8SQK - chains A and G of the 8 polymer chains in the assembly; structure by electron microscopy, 3.01 A resolution.

Chain A:
Protein: RNA-directed RNA polymerase nsp12
Organism: Severe acute respiratory syndrome coronavirus 2
Notes: EC 2.7.7.48
Reference sequence: P0DTD1 (R1AB_SARS2); residues 1-929 here correspond to UniProt positions 4393-5321 (UniProt number = residue number + 4392)
Chain sequence (929 residues; row label = number of the first residue in the row):
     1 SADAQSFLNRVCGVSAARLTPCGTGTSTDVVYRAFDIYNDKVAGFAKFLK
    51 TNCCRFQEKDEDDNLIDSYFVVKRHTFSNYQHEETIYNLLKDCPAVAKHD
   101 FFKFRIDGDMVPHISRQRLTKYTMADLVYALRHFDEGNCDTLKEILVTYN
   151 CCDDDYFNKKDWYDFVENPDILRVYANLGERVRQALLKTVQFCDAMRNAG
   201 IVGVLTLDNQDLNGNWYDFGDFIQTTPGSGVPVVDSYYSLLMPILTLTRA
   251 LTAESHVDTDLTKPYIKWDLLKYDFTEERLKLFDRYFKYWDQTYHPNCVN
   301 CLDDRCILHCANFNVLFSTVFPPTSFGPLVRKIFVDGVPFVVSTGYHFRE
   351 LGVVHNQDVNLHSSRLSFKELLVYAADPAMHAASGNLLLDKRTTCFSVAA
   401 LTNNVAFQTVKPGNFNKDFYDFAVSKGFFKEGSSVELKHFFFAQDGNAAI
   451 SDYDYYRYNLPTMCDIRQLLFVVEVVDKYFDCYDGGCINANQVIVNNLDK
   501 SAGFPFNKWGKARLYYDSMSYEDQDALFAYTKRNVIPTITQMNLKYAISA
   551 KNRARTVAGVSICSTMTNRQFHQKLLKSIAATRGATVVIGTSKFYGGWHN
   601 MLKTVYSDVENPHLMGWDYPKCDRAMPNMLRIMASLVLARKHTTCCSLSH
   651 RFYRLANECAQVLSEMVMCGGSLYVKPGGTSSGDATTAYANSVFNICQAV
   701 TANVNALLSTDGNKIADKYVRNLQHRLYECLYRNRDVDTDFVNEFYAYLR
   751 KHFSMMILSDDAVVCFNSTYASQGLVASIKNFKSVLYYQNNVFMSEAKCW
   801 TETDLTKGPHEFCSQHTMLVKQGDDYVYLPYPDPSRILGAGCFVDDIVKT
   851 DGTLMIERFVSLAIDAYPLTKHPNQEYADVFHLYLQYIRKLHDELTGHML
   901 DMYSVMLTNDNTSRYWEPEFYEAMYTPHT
Metal / ion sites: Mg2+: Asn209, Asp218 (together with RNA-nsp9) (shared with 1 residue of chain O); Zn2+ site 1: His295, Cys301, Cys306, Cys310; Zn2+ site 2: Cys487, His642, Cys645, Cys646
Ligand contacts:
  - RNA-nsp9 (VSN; 5'-O-[(R)-hydroxy(thiophosphonooxy)phosphoryl]guanosine), molecule 1: Val31, Arg33, Phe35, Lys50, Cys53, Arg55, Tyr69, Val71, Lys73, Arg116, Leu119, Thr120, Lys121, Tyr122, Thr123, Asp208, Asn209, Asp211, Tyr217, Asp218
  - RNA-nsp9 (VSN), molecule 2: Lys545, Arg555, Cys622, Asp623, Thr680, Ser682, Thr687, Asn691, Ser759, Asp760
Swiss-Prot annotation at these positions:
  - region: Lys545 to Arg555 (Interaction with RMP Remdesivir), Thr582 to Pro620 (RdRp Palm N-ter)
  - active site: Ser759, Asp760, Asp761
  - binding site (Mn(2+)): Asn209, Asp218
  - binding site (Zn(2+)): His295, Cys301, Cys306, Cys310, Cys487, His642, Cys645, Cys646
What the authors report for this chain:
  - catalytic residues: Lys50, Lys73 (proposed by the authors, not directly observed)
  - binding site for SARS-CoV-2 5' UTR: Asp711, Asn713
  - Mg2+ coordination: Asn209, Asp218

Chain G:
Protein: Non-structural protein 9
Organism: Severe acute respiratory syndrome coronavirus 2
Reference sequence: P0DTD1 (R1AB_SARS2); residues 1-113 here correspond to UniProt positions 4141-4253 (UniProt number = residue number + 4140)
Chain sequence (113 residues; each row starts with the number of its first residue):
     1 NNELSPVALRQMSCAAGTTQTACTDDNALAYYNTTKGGRFVLALLSDLQD
    51 LKWARFPKSDGTGTIYTELEPPCRFVTDTPKGPKVKYLYFIKGLNNLNRG
   101 MVLGSLAATVRLQ
Swiss-Prot annotation at these positions:
  - site: Gln113 (Cleavage)

Interface between chain A and chain G:
Contacting residue pairs - 29 pairs, chain A then chain G:
  Asp36(A) - Asn2(G)
  Ile37(A) - Asn1(G)
  Tyr38(A) - Asn1(G)  hydrogen bond (backbone-backbone)
  Tyr38(A) - Asn2(G)
  Tyr38(A) - Glu3(G)  hydrogen bond (backbone-backbone)
  Asn39(A) - Asn1(G)
  Asn39(A) - Glu3(G)
  Val202(A) - Leu4(G)
  Val204(A) - Asn2(G)
  Val204(A) - Leu4(G)  hydrophobic
  Thr206(A) - Asn2(G)
  Asp221(A) - Asn1(G)  hydrogen bond
  Asp221(A) - Asn2(G)
  Asp221(A) - Glu3(G)
  Ile223(A) - Gly104(G)
  Thr225(A) - Leu112(G)
  Thr226(A) - Arg74(G)
  Thr226(A) - Leu112(G)
  Val231(A) - Asn96(G)
  Val231(A) - Leu103(G)  hydrophobic
  Pro232(A) - Asn96(G)  hydrogen bond (backbone-side chain)
  Asp291(A) - Asn96(G)  hydrogen bond
  Tyr728(A) - Asn2(G)
  Arg733(A) - Asn2(G)  hydrogen bond
  Arg733(A) - Glu3(G)  hydrogen bond (side chain-backbone)
  Arg733(A) - Leu4(G)
  Arg733(A) - Ser5(G)
  Arg733(A) - Leu97(G)
  Arg735(A) - Asn95(G)
Other interface residues (no listed pair), chain A (23 interface residues in all): Gly203, Gln224, Ser229, Val233, Ser236, Tyr289
Other interface residues (no listed pair), chain G (16 interface residues in all): Phe75, Arg99, Gly100, Ala107

Overview:
The interface between chain A and chain G involves 23 residues on one side and 16 on the other; the contacts
include 7 hydrogen bonds. Among the polar pairs are Asp221(A)-Asn1(G), Pro232(A)-Asn96(G) and
Asp291(A)-Asn96(G). From the paper: catalytic residues Lys50(A) and Lys73(A); a binding site for SARS-CoV-2 5'
UTR at Asp711(A) and Asn713(A).
Chain A is RNA-directed RNA polymerase nsp12 and chain G is Non-structural protein 9, both from Severe acute
respiratory syndrome coronavirus 2; the structure, SARS-CoV-2 replication-transcription complex bound to
RNA-nsp9 and GDP-betaS, as a pre-catalytic deRNAylation/mRNA capping intermediate, was determined by electron
microscopy together with 8SQ9 and 8SQJ from the same study.
